Entry 8CXY (X-ray diffraction, 2.19 A resolution); this record covers chains A and D of the 3 polymer chains in the assembly.

[Chain A]
Name: Site-specific DNA-methyltransferase (adenine-specific)
Organism: Clostridioides difficile
Notes: EC 2.1.1.72
Reference sequence: A0A031WG99 (A0A031WG99_CLODI); residue numbers follow UniProt; this construct covers 1-577
Sequence (578 residues; each row starts with the number of its first residue; numbering starts at 0):
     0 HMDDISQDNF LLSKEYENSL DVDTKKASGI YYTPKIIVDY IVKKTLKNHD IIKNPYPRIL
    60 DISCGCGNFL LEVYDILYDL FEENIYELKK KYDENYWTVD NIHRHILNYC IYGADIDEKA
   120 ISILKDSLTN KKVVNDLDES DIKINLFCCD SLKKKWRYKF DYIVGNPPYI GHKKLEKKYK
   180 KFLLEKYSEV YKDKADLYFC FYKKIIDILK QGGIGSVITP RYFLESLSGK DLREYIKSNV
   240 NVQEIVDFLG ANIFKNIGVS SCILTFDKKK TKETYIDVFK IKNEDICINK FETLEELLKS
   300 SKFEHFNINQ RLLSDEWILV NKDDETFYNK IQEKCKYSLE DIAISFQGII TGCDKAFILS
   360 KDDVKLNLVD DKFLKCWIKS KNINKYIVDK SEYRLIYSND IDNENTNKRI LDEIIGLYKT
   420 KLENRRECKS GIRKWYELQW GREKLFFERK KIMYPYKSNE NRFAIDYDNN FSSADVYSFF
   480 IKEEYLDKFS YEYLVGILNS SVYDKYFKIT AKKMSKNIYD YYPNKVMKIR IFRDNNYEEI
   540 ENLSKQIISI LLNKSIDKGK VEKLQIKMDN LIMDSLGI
Disordered / not traced: 0-27, 132-136
Construct notes: expression tag (0)
Ion coordination: K+ site 1: Lys88, Lys89, Tyr91, Glu93 (together with 1,2-ethanediol); K+ site 2: Gly249, Ala250, Asn251, Val258, Ser259
Ligand contacts: N-(2-phenylethyl)adenosine (Q8R): Gly28, Tyr30, Ile61, Ser62, Gly64, Ala113, Asp114, Ile115, Asp116, Cys148, Asp149, Ser150, Asn165, Pro166, Pro167, Ile169, Leu174, Tyr178, Leu196, Phe200
What the authors report for this chain:
  - binding site for N-(2-phenylethyl)adenosine: Tyr178

[Chain D]
Molecule: DNA Strand 1
Sequence (14 nucleotides; row label = number of the first residue in the row):
     1 TTCAAAAAGT CCCA

[Interface between chain A and chain D]
Pairs across the interface - 45 pairs, chain A then chain D:
  Tyr30(A) with DA8(D), stacking on the base
  Asn165(A) with DA8(D), hydrogen bond to the base
  Pro166(A) with DA8(D), hydrogen bond to the base
  Pro167(A) with DA8(D), base contact
  Tyr168(A) with DA8(D), stacking on the base
  His171(A) with DA5(D), base contact; DA6(D), hydrogen bond to the base
  Lys172(A) with DA6(D), base contact
  Lys173(A) with DA8(D), salt bridge to the phosphate; DT10(D), salt bridge to the phosphate
  Lys193(A) with DA5(D), base contact; DA6(D), sugar contact
  Tyr221(A) with DA7(D), sugar contact
  Ser225(A) with DA6(D), phosphate contact
  Leu226(A) with DA6(D), phosphate contact
  Ser227(A) with DA5(D), phosphate contact; DA6(D), hydrogen bond to the phosphate
  Phe253(A) with DA8(D), base contact
  Ile256(A) with DA8(D), phosphate contact; DG9(D), phosphate contact
  Gly257(A) with DA7(D), sugar contact; DG9(D), hydrogen bond to the phosphate
  Val258(A) with DA8(D), sugar contact
  Ser344(A) with DA4(D), phosphate contact
  Phe345(A) with DA4(D), phosphate contact
  Gln346(A) with DA4(D), hydrogen bond to the phosphate; DA5(D), hydrogen bond to the base
  Ile349(A) with DA5(D), base contact
  Trp439(A) with DT2(D), base contact; DC3(D), base contact; DA4(D), base contact
  Arg441(A) with DC3(D), salt bridge to the phosphate; DA4(D), hydrogen bond to the base
  Lys456(A) with DA7(D), base contact
  Tyr476(A) with DA5(D), hydrogen bond to the phosphate
  Lys511(A) with DA6(D), salt bridge to the phosphate; DA7(D), salt bridge to the phosphate
  Met513(A) with DA7(D), base contact
  Ser514(A) with DA7(D), hydrogen bond to the base; DG9(D), base contact
  Ile517(A) with DA7(D), base contact
  Tyr521(A) with DA5(D), phosphate contact; DA6(D), hydrogen bond to the base
  Pro522(A) with DA5(D), phosphate contact
  Asn523(A) with DA5(D), hydrogen bond to the phosphate
Interface residues without a listed pair, chain A (37 interface residues in all): Gly170, Asp195, Arg425, Ile431, Ala473
Interface residues without a listed pair, chain D (10 interface residues in all): DT1

[Overview]
37 residues of chain A face 10 of chain D across their interface; the contacts include 12 hydrogen bonds, 5
salt bridges and 2 aromatic stacking contacts. Among the polar pairs are Asn165(A)-DA8(D), Pro166(A)-DA8(D)
and His171(A)-DA6(D). Bound to chain A: N-(2-phenylethyl)adenosine. The paper reports a binding site for
N-(2-phenylethyl)adenosine at Tyr178(A).
Here chain A is Site-specific DNA-methyltransferase (adenine-specific) (Clostridioides difficile) and chain D
is DNA Strand 1. Entry 8CXY (CamA Adenine Methyltransferase Complexed to Cognate Substrate DNA and Inhibitor
N6-(2-Phenethyl)adenosine (Compound 8)) was determined by X-ray diffraction, deposited together with 8CXS,
8CXT, 8CXU, 8CXV, 8CXW, 8CXX and 7 further entries.
